Entry 6I84 (electron microscopy, 4.40 A resolution (low resolution: residue-level contacts below are approximate; hydrogen-bond / salt-bridge calls are withheld)); this record covers chains Q and T of the 23 polymer chains in the assembly.

== Chain Q ==
Name: Histone H2A type 1
Source organism: Xenopus laevis
Reference sequence: P06897 (H2A1_XENLA); residues 0-129 here correspond to UniProt positions 1-130 (UniProt number = residue number + 1)
Sequence (130 residues; row label = number of the first residue in the row; numbering starts at 0):
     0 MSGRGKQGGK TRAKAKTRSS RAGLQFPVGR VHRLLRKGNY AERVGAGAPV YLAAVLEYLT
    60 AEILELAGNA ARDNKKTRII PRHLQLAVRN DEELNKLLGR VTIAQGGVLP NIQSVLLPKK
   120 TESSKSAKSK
Unresolved in the structure: 0-15, 119-129
Construct notes: conflict Arg-99 (Gly100 in P06897), Ser-123 (Ala124 in P06897)
Curated features (UniProtKB/Swiss-Prot):
  - modified residue: Ser-1 (N-acetylserine), Lys-5 (N6-(2-hydroxyisobutyryl)lysine), Lys-9 (N6-(2-hydroxyisobutyryl)lysine), Lys-36 (N6-(2-hydroxyisobutyryl)lysine), Lys-74 (N6-(2-hydroxyisobutyryl)lysine), Lys-75 (N6-(2-hydroxyisobutyryl)lysine), Lys-95 (N6-(2-hydroxyisobutyryl)lysine), Gln-104 (N5-methylglutamine), Lys-118 (N6-(2-hydroxyisobutyryl)lysine)
  - cross-link (Glycyl lysine isopeptide (Lys-Gly)): Lys-13 (interchain with G-Cter in ubiquitin), Lys-15 (interchain with G-Cter in ubiquitin), Lys-119 (interchain with G-Cter in ubiquitin)

== Chain T ==
Molecule: 169-nt DNA strand
Sequence (169 nucleotides; numbered 56 to 224; the number before each row is that of its first residue):
    56 ATCAGAATCC CGGTGCCGAG GCCGCTCAAT TGGTCGTAGA CAGCTCTAGC ACCGCTTAAA
   116 CGCACGTACG CGCTGTCCCC CGCGTTTTAA CCGCCAAGGG GATTACTCCC TAGTCTCCAG
   176 GCACGTGTCA GATATATACA TCGATATAGG AATAACAGGA TCCAGTGAG

== Chain Q / chain T interface ==
Pairs across the interface (18):
  Thr-16(Q) with DT85(T); DT86(T)
  Arg-17(Q) with DA84(T); DT85(T); DT86(T)
  Ser-18(Q) with DA84(T); DT85(T)
  Arg-20(Q) with DT86(T)
  Val-27(Q) with DT85(T)
  Gly-28(Q) with DA84(T); DT85(T)
  Arg-29(Q) with DA84(T)
  Arg-32(Q) with DA84(T)
  Arg-42(Q) with DG91(T); DT92(T); DA93(T)
  Lys-74(Q) with DC65(T)
  Arg-77(Q) with DA74(T)
Interface residues without a listed pair, chain Q (12 interface residues in all): Glu-41
Interface residues without a listed pair, chain T (10 interface residues in all): DG75, DA83

== In short ==
12 residues of chain Q and 10 residues of chain T are in contact.
Here chain Q is Histone H2A type 1 (Xenopus laevis) and chain T is a 169-nt DNA strand. Entry 6I84 (Structure
of transcribing RNA polymerase II-nucleosome complex) was determined by electron microscopy.
